2ITD - chains A and C of the 3 polymer chains in the assembly; structure by X-ray diffraction, 2.70 A resolution.

[Chain A]
Name: antibody Fab fragment heavy chain
From: Mus musculus
Notes: antibody fragment or engineered binder
Amino-acid sequence (219 residues; row label = number of the first residue in the row):
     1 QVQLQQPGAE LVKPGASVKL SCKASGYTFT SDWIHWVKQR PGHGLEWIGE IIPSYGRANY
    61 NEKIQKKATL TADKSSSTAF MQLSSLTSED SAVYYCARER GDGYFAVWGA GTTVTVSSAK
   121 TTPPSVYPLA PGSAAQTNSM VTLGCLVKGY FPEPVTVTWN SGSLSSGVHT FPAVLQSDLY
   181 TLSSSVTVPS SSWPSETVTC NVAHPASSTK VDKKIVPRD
Disulfide bonds: C22-C96, C145-C200

[Chain C]
Name: Voltage-gated potassium channel
From: Streptomyces lividans
UniProt: P0A334 (KCSA_STRLI); numbering as in UniProt (aligned over 1-124)
Amino-acid sequence (124 residues; each row starts with the number of its first residue):
     1 MAPMLSGLLA RLVKLLLGRH GSALHWRAAG AATVLLVIVL LAGSYLAVLA ERGAPGAQLI
    61 TYPRALWWSV ETATTVGYGD LYPVTLWGRC VAVVVMVAGI TSFGLVTAAL ATWFVGREQE
   121 RRGH
Disordered / not traced: 1-21
Sequence notes: engineered mutation C90 (Leu in P0A334)
Bound ions: barium ion site 1 near T75 (its only coordinating residue here); barium ion site 2 near G77 (its only coordinating residue here)
Curated features (UniProtKB/Swiss-Prot):
  - motif: T75 to D80 (Selectivity filter)
  - mutagenesis: E71 (E71A: Prevents channel inactivation)
What the authors report for this chain:
  - barium ion coordination: G77
  - conformationally variable residues (side-chain flip): V76, G77

[Chain A / chain C interface]
Contacting residue pairs (22):
  T30(A) with Y45(C)
  S31(A) with Y62(C)
  W33(A) with R52(C); Y62(C), hydrogen bond
  E50(A) with R52(C), salt bridge
  I52(A) with Y45(C); L49(C), hydrophobic; Y62(C)
  S54(A) with Y45(C), hydrogen bond
  Y55(A) with Y45(C); L49(C)
  R57(A) with L49(C); R52(C)
  N59(A) with R52(C); G53(C)
  E62(A) with P55(C)
  E99(A) with R52(C), salt bridge
  G101(A) with R52(C); T61(C); Y62(C), hydrogen bond (backbone-backbone)
  D102(A) with T61(C)
  G103(A) with T61(C)
Also at the interface, not in a pair above, chain A (16 interface residues in all): H35, R100
Also at the interface, not in a pair above, chain C (11 interface residues in all): V48, A50, I60, P63

[In short]
16 residues of chain A and 11 residues of chain C are in contact, with 3 hydrogen bonds and 2 salt bridges.
Polar pairs include E50(A)-R52(C), E99(A)-R52(C) and W33(A)-Y62(C). UniProt lists one mutagenesis site on
chain C. The paper reports barium ion coordination by G77(C); conformational variability at V76(C) and G77(C).
Chain A is antibody Fab fragment heavy chain (Mus musculus) and chain C is Voltage-gated potassium channel
(Streptomyces lividans); the structure, Potassium Channel KcsA-Fab complex in Barium Chloride, was determined
by X-ray diffraction (same publication as 2ITC and 2NLJ).
